Entry 2YCP (X-ray diffraction, 2.00 A resolution); this record covers chains C and D of the 4 polymer chains in the assembly.

[Chain C (and D)]
Molecule: Tyrosine phenol-lyase
Source organism: Citrobacter freundii
Notes: EC 4.1.99.2; chain D of this document is another copy of the same molecule, construct and numbering; everything in this record applies to it too
UniProtKB: P31013 (TPL_CITFR); numbering as in UniProt (aligned over 1-456)
Amino-acid sequence (456 residues; row label = number of the first residue in the row):
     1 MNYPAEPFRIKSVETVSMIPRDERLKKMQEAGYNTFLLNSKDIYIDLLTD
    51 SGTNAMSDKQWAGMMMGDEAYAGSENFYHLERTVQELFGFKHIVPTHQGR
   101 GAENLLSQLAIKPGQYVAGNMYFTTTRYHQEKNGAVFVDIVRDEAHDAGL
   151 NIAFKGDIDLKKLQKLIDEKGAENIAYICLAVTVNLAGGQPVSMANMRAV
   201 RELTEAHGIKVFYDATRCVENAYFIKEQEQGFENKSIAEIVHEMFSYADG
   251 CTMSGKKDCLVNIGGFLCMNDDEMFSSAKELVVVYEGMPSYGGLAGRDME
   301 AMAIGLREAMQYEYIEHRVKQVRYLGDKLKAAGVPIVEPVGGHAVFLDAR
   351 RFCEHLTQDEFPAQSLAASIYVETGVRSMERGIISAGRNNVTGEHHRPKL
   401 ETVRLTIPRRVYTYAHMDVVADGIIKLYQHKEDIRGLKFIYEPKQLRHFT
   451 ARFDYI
Sequence notes: engineered mutation His-448 (Phe in P31013)
Ion coordination: K+ site 1: Gly-52, Asn-262 (shared with Glu-69(D) of chain D); K+ site 2: Glu-69 (shared with Gly-52(D), Asn-262(D) of chain D)
Ligand contacts:
  - 3,6,9,12,15,18-hexaoxaicosane-1,20-diol (P33): Met-1, Tyr-3, Pro-4, Ala-5, Tyr-324, Tyr-414, Ala-415, Asp-418, Val-419, Asp-422
  - P61 ((2E)-3-(3-fluoro-4-hydroxyphenyl)-2-{[(Z)-{3-hydroxy-2-methyl-5-[(phosphonooxy)methyl]pyridin-4(1H)-ylidene}methyl]imino}propanoic acid): Phe-36, Thr-49, Ser-51, Gln-98, Gly-99, Arg-100, Glu-103, Phe-123, Thr-124, Thr-125, Thr-126, Asn-185, Asp-214, Thr-216, Arg-217, Ser-254, Lys-256, Lys-257, Met-379, Arg-381, Arg-404, His-448, Phe-449
Curated features (UniProtKB/Swiss-Prot):
  - modified residue: Lys-257 (N6-(pyridoxal phosphate)lysine)
What the authors report for this chain:
  - catalytic residues: Tyr-71, Lys-257, Arg-381 (citing earlier work)
  - binding site for P61: Tyr-71, Thr-124, Arg-381, His-448
  - mutagenesis - F448H: decreased catalytic activity on l-Tyr (citing earlier work)
  - mutagenesis - F448H: abolished catalytic activity on 3-F-l-Tyr (citing earlier work)
  - specificity-determining residues: Thr-124 (citing earlier work)

[How chain C and chain D interact]
Pairs across the interface (107; chain C residue first):
  Phe-36(C) / Ala-72(D)
  Phe-36(C) / Met-288(D)
  Leu-38(C) / Ala-72(D)
  Leu-38(C) / Gly-73(D)
  Asn-39(C) / Gly-73(D)
  Asn-39(C) / Tyr-78(D)  hydrogen bond
  Ser-40(C) / Asp-68(D)  hydrogen bond
  Ser-40(C) / Ala-70(D)
  Ser-40(C) / Ala-72(D)
  Ser-40(C) / Gly-73(D)  hydrogen bond (backbone-backbone)
  Lys-41(C) / Glu-75(D)
  Asp-46(C) / Ala-70(D)
  Thr-49(C) / Tyr-71(D)
  Ser-51(C) / Tyr-71(D)
  Gly-52(C) / Glu-69(D)
  Thr-53(C) / Glu-69(D)
  Met-56(C) / Arg-297(D)
  Trp-61(C) / Met-64(D)
  Trp-61(C) / Met-65(D)  hydrophobic
  Met-64(C) / Trp-61(D)
  Met-64(C) / Arg-297(D)
  Met-65(C) / Trp-61(D)  hydrophobic
  Met-65(C) / Met-65(D)  hydrophobic
  Asp-68(C) / Ser-40(D)  hydrogen bond
  Glu-69(C) / Gly-52(D)
  Glu-69(C) / Thr-53(D)
  Glu-69(C) / Asn-262(D)
  Ala-70(C) / Ser-40(D)
  Ala-70(C) / Asp-46(D)
  Tyr-71(C) / Leu-48(D)  hydrophobic
  Tyr-71(C) / Thr-49(D)
  Tyr-71(C) / Ser-51(D)
  Tyr-71(C) / Arg-100(D)  hydrogen bond
  Tyr-71(C) / Phe-449(D)
  Ala-72(C) / Phe-36(D)
  Ala-72(C) / Leu-38(D)
  Ala-72(C) / Ser-40(D)
  Ala-72(C) / Leu-48(D)  hydrophobic
  Ala-72(C) / Arg-377(D)  hydrogen bond (backbone-side chain)
  Gly-73(C) / Asn-39(D)
  Gly-73(C) / Ser-40(D)  hydrogen bond (backbone-backbone)
  Ser-74(C) / Ser-40(D)
  Glu-75(C) / Lys-41(D)
  Tyr-78(C) / Asn-39(D)  hydrogen bond
  His-97(C) / His-97(D)
  His-97(C) / Tyr-285(D)
  His-97(C) / Glu-286(D)  salt bridge
  His-97(C) / Gly-293(D)
  Gln-98(C) / Glu-286(D)  hydrogen bond (side chain-backbone)
  Gln-98(C) / Tyr-291(D)  hydrogen bond
  Gln-98(C) / Gly-293(D)
  Arg-100(C) / Tyr-71(D)  hydrogen bond
  Arg-100(C) / Val-283(D)  hydrogen bond (side chain-backbone)
  Arg-100(C) / Val-284(D)
  Arg-100(C) / Gly-287(D)
  Arg-100(C) / Tyr-291(D)
  Asn-104(C) / Tyr-285(D)
  Tyr-128(C) / Val-284(D)  hydrophobic
  His-129(C) / Val-284(D)  hydrogen bond (side chain-backbone)
  Lys-132(C) / Tyr-285(D)  hydrogen bond
  Lys-256(C) / Tyr-291(D)
  Asn-262(C) / Glu-69(D)
  Asn-262(C) / Arg-297(D)  hydrogen bond
  Ile-263(C) / Gly-293(D)
  Ser-276(C) / Tyr-441(D)
  Glu-280(C) / Tyr-441(D)  hydrogen bond
  Glu-280(C) / Pro-443(D)
  Glu-280(C) / Lys-444(D)  hydrogen bond (side chain-backbone)
  Glu-280(C) / Gln-445(D)  hydrogen bond (backbone-side chain)
  Val-283(C) / Arg-100(D)  hydrogen bond (backbone-side chain)
  Val-283(C) / Leu-446(D)
  Val-283(C) / Phe-449(D)  hydrophobic
  Val-284(C) / Arg-100(D)
  Val-284(C) / Tyr-128(D)  hydrophobic
  Val-284(C) / His-129(D)  hydrogen bond (backbone-side chain)
  Val-284(C) / Leu-446(D)  hydrophobic
  Tyr-285(C) / His-97(D)
  Tyr-285(C) / Asn-104(D)
  Tyr-285(C) / Lys-132(D)  hydrogen bond
  Glu-286(C) / His-97(D)  salt bridge
  Glu-286(C) / Gln-98(D)
  Gly-287(C) / Arg-100(D)
  Met-288(C) / Phe-36(D)  hydrophobic
  Met-288(C) / Phe-449(D)  hydrophobic
  Pro-289(C) / Thr-450(D)
  Tyr-291(C) / Gln-98(D)  hydrogen bond
  Tyr-291(C) / Arg-100(D)
  Tyr-291(C) / Lys-256(D)
  Gly-293(C) / His-97(D)
  Gly-293(C) / Gln-98(D)
  Gly-293(C) / Ile-263(D)
  Arg-297(C) / Met-56(D)
  Arg-297(C) / Met-64(D)
  Arg-297(C) / Asn-262(D)  hydrogen bond
  Arg-297(C) / Asp-298(D)  salt bridge
  Asp-298(C) / Arg-297(D)  salt bridge
  Arg-377(C) / Ala-72(D)  hydrogen bond (side chain-backbone)
  Tyr-441(C) / Ser-276(D)
  Tyr-441(C) / Glu-280(D)  hydrogen bond
  Pro-443(C) / Glu-280(D)
  Lys-444(C) / Glu-280(D)  hydrogen bond (backbone-side chain)
  Gln-445(C) / Glu-280(D)  hydrogen bond (side chain-backbone)
  Leu-446(C) / Val-283(D)
  Leu-446(C) / Val-284(D)  hydrophobic
  Phe-449(C) / Tyr-71(D)
  Phe-449(C) / Val-283(D)  hydrophobic
  Phe-449(C) / Met-288(D)  hydrophobic
Interface residues without a listed pair, chain C (62 interface residues in all): Glu-14, Leu-48, Gly-67, Thr-125, Leu-281, Leu-294, Ala-295, Glu-442, Thr-450
Interface residues without a listed pair, chain D (60 interface residues in all): Glu-14, Gly-67, Ser-74, Leu-281, Pro-289, Leu-294, Ala-295

[Overview]
Chain C and chain D form an interface of 62 and 60 residues respectively, with 27 hydrogen bonds and 4 salt
bridges. Polar pairs include His-97(C)/Glu-286(D), Arg-297(C)/Asp-298(D) and Asn-39(C)/Tyr-78(D). Chain C
binds compound P61 and 3,6,9,12,15,18-hexaoxaicosane-1,20-diol. The paper reports catalytic residues
Tyr-71(C), Lys-257(C) and Arg-381(C); F448H of chain C reduces catalytic activity on l-Tyr.
Chain C and chain D are both Tyrosine phenol-lyase (Citrobacter freundii); the structure, F448H mutant of
tyrosine phenol-lyase from Citrobacter freundii in complex with quinonoid intermediate formed with
3-fluoro-L-tyrosine, was determined by X-ray diffraction together with 2YCN and 2YCT from the same study.
